PDB entry 6H9B | X-ray diffraction, 2.75 A resolution | chains C and E of the 5 polymer chains in the assembly

Chain C:
Name: Tubulin alpha chain
Organism: Ovis aries
Amino-acid sequence (433 residues; numbered 1 to 440; 7 numbers in that range are skipped by the numbering (no residue carries them; nothing is unmodelled there); the number before each row is that of its first residue):
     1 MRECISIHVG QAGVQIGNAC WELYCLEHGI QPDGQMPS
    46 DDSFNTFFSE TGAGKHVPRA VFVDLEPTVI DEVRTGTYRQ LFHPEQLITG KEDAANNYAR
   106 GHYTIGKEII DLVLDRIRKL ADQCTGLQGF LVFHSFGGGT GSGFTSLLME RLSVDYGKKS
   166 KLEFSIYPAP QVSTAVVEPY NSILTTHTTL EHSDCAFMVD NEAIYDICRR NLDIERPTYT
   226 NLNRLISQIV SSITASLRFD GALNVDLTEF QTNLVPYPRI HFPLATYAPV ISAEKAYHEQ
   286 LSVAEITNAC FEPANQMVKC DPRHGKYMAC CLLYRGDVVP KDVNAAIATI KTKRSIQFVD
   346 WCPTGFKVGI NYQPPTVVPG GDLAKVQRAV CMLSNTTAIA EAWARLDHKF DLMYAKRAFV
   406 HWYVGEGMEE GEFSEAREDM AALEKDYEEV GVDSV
Residues lining bound ligands:
  - FWH (9-methyl-3-[1-(2-methylquinolin-4-yl)ethenyl]carbazole): Ser178, Thr179, Ala180, Val181
  - GTP (guanosine-5'-triphosphate): Val9, Gly10, Gln11, Ala12, Gln15, Ile16, Asp69, Asp98, Ala99, Ala100, Asn101, Ser140, Gly142, Gly143, Gly144, Thr145, Gly146, Ile171, Pro173, Val177, Thr179, Glu183, Asn206, Tyr224, Leu227, Asn228, Ile231

Chain E:
Name: Stathmin-4
Organism: Rattus norvegicus
Reference sequence: P63043 (STMN4_RAT), isoform P63043-3; residues 4-145 here correspond to UniProt positions 75-216 (UniProt number = residue number + 71)
Amino-acid sequence (142 residues; numbered 4 to 145; the number before each row is that of its first residue):
     4 ADMEVIELNK ATSGQSWEVI LKPPSFDGVP EFNASLPRRR DPSLEEIQKK LEAAEERRKY
    64 QEAELLKHLA EKREHEREVI QKAIEENNNF IKMAKEKLAQ KMESNKENRE AHLAAMLERL
   124 QEKDKHAEEV RKNKELKEEA SR
Not modelled in the structure: 35-40
Sequence notes: conflict Ala4 (Ser75 in P63043); engineered mutation Ala14 (Cys85 in P63043), Trp20 (Phe91 in P63043)
UniProt features mapped onto this chain:
  - modified residue: Ser19 (Phosphoserine)

Chain C / chain E interface:
Pairs across the interface (27):
  His107(C) - Met105(E)
  Tyr108(C) - Lys104(E)
  Tyr108(C) - Met105(E)  hydrophobic
  Tyr108(C) - Asn108(E)
  Thr109(C) - Arg112(E)
  Glu155(C) - Leu101(E)
  Arg156(C) - Leu101(E)
  Ser158(C) - Phe93(E)
  Ser158(C) - Ile94(E)
  Val159(C) - Ile94(E)
  Val159(C) - Ala97(E)  hydrophobic
  Val159(C) - Lys98(E)
  Gly162(C) - Asn90(E)
  Gly162(C) - Phe93(E)
  Gly162(C) - Ile94(E)
  Lys163(C) - Asn90(E)  hydrogen bond (backbone-side chain)
  Glu196(C) - Lys100(E)  salt bridge
  His197(C) - Phe93(E)
  Val409(C) - His115(E)  hydrogen bond (backbone-side chain)
  Glu411(C) - Asn108(E)  hydrogen bond (backbone-side chain)
  Glu411(C) - Arg112(E)  salt bridge
  Gly412(C) - Asn108(E)  hydrogen bond (backbone-side chain)
  Gly412(C) - Asn111(E)  hydrogen bond (backbone-side chain)
  Gly412(C) - Arg112(E)
  Met413(C) - Asn108(E)
  Glu414(C) - Ser107(E)  hydrogen bond
  Glu414(C) - Asn111(E)
Also at the interface, not in a pair above, chain C (19 interface residues in all): Lys112, Leu152, Gly410

In short:
The interface between chain C and chain E involves 19 residues on one side and 14 on the other; the contacts
include 6 hydrogen bonds and 2 salt bridges. Polar contacts include Glu196(C)-Lys100(E), Glu411(C)-Arg112(E)
and Lys163(C)-Asn90(E). Chain C binds GTP and compound FWH.
Here chain C is Tubulin alpha chain (Ovis aries) and chain E is Stathmin-4 (Rattus norvegicus). Entry 6H9B
(1,1-Diheterocyclic Ethylenes Derived from Quinaldine and Carbazole as New Tubulin Polymerization Inhibitors:
Synthesis, Metabolism, and Biological ...) was determined by X-ray diffraction.
